7JRG - chains D and J of the 20 polymer chains in the assembly; structure by electron microscopy, 3.20 A resolution.

== Chain D ==
Name: cytochrome c1-2, heme protein, mitochondrial
Organism: Vigna radiata var. radiata
UniProtKB: A0A1S3W199 (A0A1S3W199_VIGRR); residue numbers follow UniProt; this construct covers 1-306
Chain sequence (306 residues; numbered 1 to 306; the number before each row is that of its first residue):
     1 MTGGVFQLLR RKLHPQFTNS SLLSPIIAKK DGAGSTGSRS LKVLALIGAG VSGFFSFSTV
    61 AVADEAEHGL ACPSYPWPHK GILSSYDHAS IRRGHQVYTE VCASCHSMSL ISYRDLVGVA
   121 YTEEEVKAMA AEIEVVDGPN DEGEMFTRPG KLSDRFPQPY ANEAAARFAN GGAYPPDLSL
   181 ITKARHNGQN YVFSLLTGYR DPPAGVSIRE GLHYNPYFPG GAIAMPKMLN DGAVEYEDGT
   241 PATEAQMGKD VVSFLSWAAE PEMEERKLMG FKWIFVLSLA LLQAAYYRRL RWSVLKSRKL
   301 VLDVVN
Unresolved in the structure: 1-62
Covalently attached groups: heme c (HEC) linked to Cys102, Cys105
Metal / ion sites: heme c Fe: His106, Met225
Small-molecule neighbours:
  - 1,2-Distearoyl-sn-glycerophosphoethanolamine (3PE): Ile82, Phe271, Ile274
  - heme c (HEC): Val101, His106, Asn170, Ala173, Tyr174, Pro175, Pro176, Leu178, Ile181, Arg185, Tyr191, Val192, Leu195, Leu196, Phe218, Pro219, Ile223, Ala224, Met225, Met228, Leu229, Val251, Leu255

== Chain J ==
Name: cytochrome b-c1 complex subunit 9
Organism: Vigna radiata var. radiata
UniProtKB: A0A1S3TQD2 (A0A1S3TQD2_VIGRR); residue numbers follow UniProt; this construct covers 1-72
Chain sequence (72 residues; row label = number of the first residue in the row):
     1 METVARRRGG GIFESLYKVV MRRNSVYVTF VIAGAFLGER AVDYGIHKLW EANNVGKRYE
    61 DIPVLGQKLS EE
Unresolved in the structure: 1-9, 70-72
Small-molecule neighbours: 1,2-diacyl-sn-glycero-3-phosphocholine (PC1): Tyr17, Met21, Asn24, Tyr27, Val28, Val31, Ile32

== How chain D and chain J interact ==
Pairs across the interface (38; chain D residue first):
  Pro78(D) - Lys57(J)  hydrogen bond (backbone-side chain)
  Leu83(D) - Trp50(J)  hydrophobic
  Leu83(D) - Asn53(J)  hydrogen bond (backbone-side chain)
  Leu83(D) - Asn54(J)
  Ser84(D) - Trp50(J)
  Ser85(D) - Trp50(J)
  Ser85(D) - Asn54(J)  hydrogen bond
  Ser85(D) - Lys57(J)
  Tyr86(D) - Lys57(J)
  Asp87(D) - Lys57(J)
  His88(D) - Lys57(J)  hydrogen bond (backbone-backbone)
  His88(D) - Arg58(J)
  His88(D) - Tyr59(J)
  His88(D) - Ile62(J)
  Ala89(D) - Ile62(J)
  Arg92(D) - Ile62(J)
  Arg92(D) - Val64(J)  hydrogen bond (side chain-backbone)
  Arg92(D) - Leu65(J)  hydrogen bond (side chain-backbone)
  Arg92(D) - Lys68(J)
  Gly118(D) - Tyr59(J)
  Val119(D) - Tyr59(J)
  Ala120(D) - Ile62(J)
  Tyr121(D) - Tyr59(J)
  Thr122(D) - Tyr59(J)
  Thr122(D) - Leu65(J)
  Glu125(D) - Leu65(J)
  Glu125(D) - Gly66(J)
  Glu125(D) - Gln67(J)  hydrogen bond (side chain-backbone)
  Glu125(D) - Lys68(J)  hydrogen bond (side chain-backbone)
  Glu237(D) - Val64(J)
  Glu237(D) - Lys68(J)  salt bridge
  Asp238(D) - Val64(J)
  Leu268(D) - Ile46(J)  hydrophobic
  Leu268(D) - Trp50(J)  hydrophobic
  Phe271(D) - Ile46(J)  hydrophobic
  Lys272(D) - Glu39(J)  salt bridge
  Lys272(D) - Val42(J)
  Lys272(D) - Asp43(J)
Also at the interface, not in a pair above, chain D (26 interface residues in all): Ile82, Met129, Glu264, Lys267, Trp273, Val276
Also at the interface, not in a pair above, chain J (17 interface residues in all): Gly56

== In short ==
26 residues of chain D and 17 residues of chain J are in contact, with 8 hydrogen bonds and 2 salt bridges.
Polar contacts include Glu237(D)-Lys68(J), Lys272(D)-Glu39(J) and Pro78(D)-Lys57(J). Bound to chain D:
1,2-Distearoyl-sn-glycerophosphoethanolamine. Ligands of chain J: 1,2-diacyl-sn-glycero-3-phosphocholine.
Covalently linked heme c: at Cys102(D).
Chain D is cytochrome c1-2, heme protein, mitochondrial and chain J is cytochrome b-c1 complex subunit 9, both
from Vigna radiata var. radiata; the structure, Plant Mitochondrial complex III2 from Vigna radiata, was
determined by electron microscopy.
